9GIQ - chain A; structure by X-ray diffraction, 1.42 A resolution.

# Chain A
Molecule: Bcl-2-related protein A1
Source organism: Homo sapiens
UniProtKB: Q16548 (B2LA1_HUMAN); numbering as in UniProt (aligned over 1-151)
Chain sequence (152 residues; numbered 0 to 151; the number before each row is that of its first residue; numbering starts at 0):
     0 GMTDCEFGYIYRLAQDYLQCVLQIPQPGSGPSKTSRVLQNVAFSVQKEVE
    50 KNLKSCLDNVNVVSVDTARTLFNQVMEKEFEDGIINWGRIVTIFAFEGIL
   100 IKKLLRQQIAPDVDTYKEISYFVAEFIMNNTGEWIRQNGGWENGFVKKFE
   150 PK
Not modelled in the structure: 0-3
Glycans and other covalent adducts: compound A1ILV linked to Cys-55
Differences from the reference sequence: expression tag (0)
Residues lining bound ligands:
  - A1ILV (N-[4-[(1R,3R)-3-azanylcyclopentyl]oxyphenyl]-N-[(1S)-1-(4-chlorophenyl)-3-methyl-3-oxidanyl-butyl]propanamide): Val-48, Leu-52, Leu-56, Val-59, Val-61, Leu-70, Gln-73, Val-74, Glu-78, Thr-91, Phe-95, Leu-99, Lys-102
  - (2S,3S)-butane-2,3-diol (BUD): Glu-49, Leu-56, Asp-57, Ile-98, Lys-101, Lys-102
Swiss-Prot annotation at these positions:
  - motif: Lys-77 to Gly-97 (BH1), Glu-132 to Lys-147 (BH2)

# In short
Bound to chain A: (2S,3S)-butane-2,3-diol. Compound A1ILV is covalently linked to Cys-55.
Chain A is Bcl-2-related protein A1 (Homo sapiens); the structure, BFL1 covalently bound to inhibitor compound
13, was determined by X-ray diffraction together with 9GIP, 9GIR, 9GIS and 9GIT from the same study.
